Entry 6OMM (electron microscopy, 3.17 A resolution); this record covers chains R and L of the 6 polymer chains in the assembly.

== Chain R ==
Protein: N-formyl peptide receptor 2
Organism: Homo sapiens
UniProtKB: P25090 (FPR2_HUMAN); numbering as in UniProt (aligned over 1-342)
Chain sequence (363 residues; numbered -20 to 342; the number before each row is that of its first residue; numbers below 1 keep their minus sign (Asp-20 is residue -20)):
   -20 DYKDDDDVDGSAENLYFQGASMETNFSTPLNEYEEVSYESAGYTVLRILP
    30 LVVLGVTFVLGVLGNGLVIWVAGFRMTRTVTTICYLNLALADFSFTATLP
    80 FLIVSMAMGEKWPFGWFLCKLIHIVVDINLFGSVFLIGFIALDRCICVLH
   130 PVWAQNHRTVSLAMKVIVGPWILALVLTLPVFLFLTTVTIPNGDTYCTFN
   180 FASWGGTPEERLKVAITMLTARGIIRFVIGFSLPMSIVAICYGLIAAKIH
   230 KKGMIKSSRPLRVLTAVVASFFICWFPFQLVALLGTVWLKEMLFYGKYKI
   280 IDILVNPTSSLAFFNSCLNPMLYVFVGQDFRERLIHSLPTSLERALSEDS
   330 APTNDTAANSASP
Not modelled in the structure: -20 to 20, 318-342
Sequence notes: expression tag (-20 to 0)
UniProt features mapped onto this chain:
  - glycosylation: Asn4 (N-linked (GlcNAc...) asparagine)
Disulfides: Cys98-Cys176
What the authors report for this chain:
  - binding site for Peptide agonist (chain L): Glu89, His102, Asp106, Leu109, Phe110, Phe178, Leu198, Arg201, Arg205, Trp254, Phe257, Leu268, Leu272, Asp281, Val284
  - mutagenesis - R201A, R205A: decreased signaling in response to fMLFII
  - mutagenesis - R201A, R205A: decreased signaling with Peptide agonist (chain L)
  - mutagenesis - D106A: decreased expression
  - specificity-determining residues: Glu89, Asp281 (proposed by the authors, not directly observed)
  - contacts within the chain: Tyr64-Arg123 (hydrogen bond), Arg123-Tyr221 (hydrogen bond)

== Chain L ==
Protein: Peptide agonist
Chain sequence (6 residues; each row starts with the number of its first residue):
     4 WKYMVX
Modified / non-standard residues: QXV (D-methioninamide) at position 9

== Chain R / chain L interface ==
Residue-residue contacts - 28 pairs, chain R then chain L:
  Glu89(R) with Lys5(L), salt bridge
  His102(R) with Tyr6(L)
  Asp106(R) with Tyr6(L); Val8(L); QXV_9(L), hydrogen bond (side chain-backbone)
  Leu109(R) with Val8(L), hydrophobic; QXV_9(L)
  Phe110(R) with QXV_9(L)
  Leu164(R) with Tyr6(L)
  Thr177(R) with Trp4(L); Tyr6(L)
  Phe178(R) with Trp4(L), hydrophobic; Tyr6(L), hydrophobic
  Leu198(R) with Trp4(L), hydrophobic
  Arg201(R) with Tyr6(L), hydrogen bond; Met7(L), hydrogen bond (side chain-backbone); QXV_9(L)
  Arg205(R) with Met7(L), hydrogen bond (side chain-backbone); Val8(L); QXV_9(L), hydrogen bond (side chain-backbone)
  Phe257(R) with Val8(L)
  Ala261(R) with Met7(L), hydrophobic
  Met271(R) with Trp4(L)
  Asp281(R) with Trp4(L); Lys5(L), hydrogen bond (side chain-backbone)
  Val284(R) with Lys5(L); Met7(L), hydrophobic
  Asn285(R) with Lys5(L)
Other interface residues (no listed pair), chain R (24 interface residues in all): Val105, Val113, Val160, Gly209, Trp254, Leu268, Leu272

== Overview ==
24 residues of chain R face 6 of chain L across their interface, with 6 hydrogen bonds and 1 salt bridge.
Polar pairs include Glu89(R)-Lys5(L), Asp106(R)-QXV_9(L) and Arg201(R)-Tyr6(L). The paper reports a binding
site for Peptide agonist (chain L) at Glu89(R), His102(R) and Asp106(R) among others; R201A and R205A of chain
R reduce signaling in response to fMLFII.
Here chain R is N-formyl peptide receptor 2 (Homo sapiens) and chain L is Peptide agonist. Entry 6OMM (Cryo-EM
structure of formyl peptide receptor 2/lipoxin A4 receptor in complex with Gi) was determined by electron
microscopy.
